Entry 7D9G (X-ray diffraction, 2.40 A resolution); this record covers chain A.

Chain A:
Protein: Spermidine dehydrogenase, SpdH
Organism: Pseudomonas aeruginosa (strain ATCC 15692 / DSM 22644 / CIP 104116 / JCM 14847 / LMG 12228 / 1C / PRS 101 / PAO1)
Notes: EC 1.5.99.6
UniProt: Q9HXS8 (Q9HXS8_PSEAE); numbering as in UniProt (aligned over 1-620)
Chain sequence (620 residues; row label = number of the first residue in the row):
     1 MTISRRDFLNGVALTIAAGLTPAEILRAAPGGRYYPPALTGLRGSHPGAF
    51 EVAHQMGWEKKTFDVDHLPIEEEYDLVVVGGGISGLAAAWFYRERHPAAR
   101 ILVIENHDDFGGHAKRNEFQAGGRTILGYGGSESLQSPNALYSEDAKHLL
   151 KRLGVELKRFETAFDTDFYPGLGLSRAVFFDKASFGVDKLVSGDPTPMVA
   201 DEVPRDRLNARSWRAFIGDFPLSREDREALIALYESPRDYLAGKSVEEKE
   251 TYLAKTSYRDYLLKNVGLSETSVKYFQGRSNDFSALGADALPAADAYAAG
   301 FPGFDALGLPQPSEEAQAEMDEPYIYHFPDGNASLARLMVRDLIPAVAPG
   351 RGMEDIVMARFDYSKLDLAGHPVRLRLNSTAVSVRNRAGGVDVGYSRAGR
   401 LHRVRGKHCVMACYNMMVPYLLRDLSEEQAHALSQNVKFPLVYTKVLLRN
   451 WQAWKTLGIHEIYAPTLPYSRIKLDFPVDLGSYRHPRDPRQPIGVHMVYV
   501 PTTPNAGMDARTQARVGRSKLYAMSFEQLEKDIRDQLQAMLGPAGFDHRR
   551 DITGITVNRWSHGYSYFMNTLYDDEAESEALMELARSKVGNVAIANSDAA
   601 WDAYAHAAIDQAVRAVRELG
Unresolved in the structure: 1-32, 312-314, 620
Bound ions: heme Fe: H54, H562
Residues lining bound ligands:
  - FAD (flavin-adenine dinucleotide): V79, G80, G81, G82, I83, S84, G85, I104, E105, N106, H107, G111, G112, H113, A114, G131, S132, E133, S134, Q136, Y324, N332, S379, T380, A381, A412, C413, Y414, M417, L421, L441, Y443, W560, G563, Y564, N596, S597, A603, Y604, A605, A608
  - heme (HEM): S45, A49, F50, A53, H54, G57, W58, N106, H107, Y414, M416, M417, Y420, R515, R518, S519, L521, Y522, R559, S561, H562

Overview:
Ligands of chain A: flavin-adenine dinucleotide and heme. H54 and H562 form the heme Fe site.
Chain A is Spermidine dehydrogenase, SpdH (Pseudomonas aeruginosa (strain ATCC 15692 / DSM 22644 / CIP 104116
/ JCM 14847 / LMG 12228 / 1C / PRS 101 / PAO1)); the structure, SpdH Spermidine dehydrogenase native
structure, was determined by X-ray diffraction (same publication as 7D9F, 7D9H, 7D9I and 7D9J).
